9JT1 - chains C and A of the 6 polymer chains in the assembly; structure by electron microscopy, 3.09 A resolution.

# Chain C
Name: heavy chain of GC1102
Source organism: Homo sapiens
Amino-acid sequence (228 residues; each row starts with the number of its first residue):
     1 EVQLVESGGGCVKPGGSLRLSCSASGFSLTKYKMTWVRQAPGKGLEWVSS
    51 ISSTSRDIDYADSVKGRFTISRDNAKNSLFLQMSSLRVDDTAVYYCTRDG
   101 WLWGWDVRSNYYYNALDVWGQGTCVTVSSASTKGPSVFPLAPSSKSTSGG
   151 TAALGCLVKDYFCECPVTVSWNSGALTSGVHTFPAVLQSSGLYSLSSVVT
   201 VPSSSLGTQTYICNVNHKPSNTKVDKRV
Not modelled in the structure: 128-228
Cystine bridges: Cys22-Cys96

# Chain A
Name: Large envelope protein
Source organism: HBV genotype D3
UniProt: V9P415 (V9P415_HBV); residues 1-226 here correspond to UniProt positions 164-389 (UniProt number = residue number + 163)
Amino-acid sequence (226 residues; row label = number of the first residue in the row):
     1 MENITSGFLGPLLVLQAGFFLLTRILTIPQSLDSWWTSLNFLGGTTVCLG
    51 QNSQSPTSNHSPTSCPPTCPGYRWMCLRRFIIFLFILLLCLIFLLVLLDY
   101 QGMLPVCPLIPGSSTTSTGPCRTCMTTAQGTSMYPSCCCTKPSDGNCTCI
   151 PIPSSWAFGKFLWEWASARFSWLSLLVPFVQWFVGLSPTVWLSVIWMMWY
   201 WGPSLYSILSPFLPLLPIFFCLWVYI
Not modelled in the structure: 1-87, 127-132, 169-226
Cystine bridges: Cys107-Cys137, Cys121-Cys147, Cys138-Cys149
From the paper describing this entry:
  - mutagenesis - G145R: unchanged binding to heavy chain of GC1102 (chain C)

# How chain C and chain A interact
Residue-residue contacts - 31 pairs, chain C then chain A:
  Val2(C) - Ser113(A)
  Phe27(C) - Ser113(A)
  Lys31(C) - Glu164(A)  salt bridge
  Tyr32(C) - Pro111(A)
  Tyr32(C) - Ser113(A)  hydrogen bond (side chain-backbone)
  Arg98(C) - Ser113(A)  hydrogen bond
  Arg98(C) - Thr115(A)
  Trp101(C) - Pro108(A)  hydrophobic
  Trp101(C) - Leu109(A)
  Trp101(C) - Pro111(A)
  Trp101(C) - Ile150(A)  hydrophobic
  Trp103(C) - Pro108(A)
  Trp103(C) - Leu109(A)
  Trp103(C) - Pro153(A)
  Trp103(C) - Lys160(A)
  Trp103(C) - Phe161(A)  hydrophobic
  Trp103(C) - Glu164(A)
  Gly104(C) - Lys160(A)
  Gly104(C) - Trp163(A)
  Gly104(C) - Glu164(A)  hydrogen bond (backbone-side chain)
  Trp105(C) - Trp156(A)  hydrophobic
  Trp105(C) - Gly159(A)
  Trp105(C) - Lys160(A)
  Trp105(C) - Trp163(A)
  Asn110(C) - Lys160(A)  hydrogen bond
  Tyr112(C) - Pro108(A)
  Tyr112(C) - Ile150(A)  hydrophobic
  Tyr112(C) - Pro151(A)  hydrogen bond (side chain-backbone)
  Tyr112(C) - Ile152(A)
  Tyr112(C) - Pro153(A)
  Asp117(C) - Thr115(A)
Interface residues without a listed pair, chain C (16 interface residues in all): Gly26, Leu102, Ser109, Asn114
Interface residues without a listed pair, chain A (16 interface residues in all): Thr116

# Overview
Chain C and chain A each contribute 16 residues to their interface; the contacts include 5 hydrogen bonds and
1 salt bridge. Polar pairs include Lys31(C)-Glu164(A), Tyr32(C)-Ser113(A) and Arg98(C)-Ser113(A). From the
paper: G145R of chain A leaves binding to heavy chain of GC1102 (chain C) unchanged.
Chain C is heavy chain of GC1102 (Homo sapiens) and chain A is Large envelope protein (HBV genotype D3); the
structure, Structure of HBsAg in complex with FabHBC and FabGC1102, was determined by electron microscopy
together with 9U9B from the same study.
